Entry 8EA3 (electron microscopy, 3.70 A resolution); this record covers chains 7 and O of the 30 polymer chains in the assembly.

Chain 7:
Molecule: sg_RNA
Sequence (265 nucleotides; numbered 1 to 260 plus 10 insertion-coded residues; 5 numbers in that range are skipped by the numbering (no residue carries them; nothing is unmodelled there); the number before each row is that of its first residue; a row labelled like 215A-215J holds insertion residues (215A, then the next letters in order)):
     1 AUAUUAAUAG CGCCGCAAUU CAUGCUGCUU GCAGCCUCUG AAUUUUGUUA AAUGAGGGUU
    61 AGUUUGACUG UAUAAAUACA GUCUUGCUUU CUGACCCUGG UAGCUGCUCA CCCUGAUGCU
   121 GCUGUCAAUA GACAGGAUAG GUGCGCUCCC AGCAAUAAGG GCGCGGAUGU ACUGCUGUAG
   181 UGGCUACUGA AUCACCCCCG AUCAAGGGGG AACCC
215A-215J UCCAAAAGGU
   221 GGGUUGAAAG GAGAAGUCAU UUAAUAAGGC CACUGUUAAA
Unresolved in the structure: 1-4, 71-78, 215A-215J, 248-260

Chain O:
Protein: Cas12k
Organism: Scytonema hofmannii
Reference sequence: A0A8M0FGU0 (A0A8M0FGU0_9CYAN); residues 1-639 here = UniProt positions 1-639
Chain sequence (639 residues; row label = number of the first residue in the row):
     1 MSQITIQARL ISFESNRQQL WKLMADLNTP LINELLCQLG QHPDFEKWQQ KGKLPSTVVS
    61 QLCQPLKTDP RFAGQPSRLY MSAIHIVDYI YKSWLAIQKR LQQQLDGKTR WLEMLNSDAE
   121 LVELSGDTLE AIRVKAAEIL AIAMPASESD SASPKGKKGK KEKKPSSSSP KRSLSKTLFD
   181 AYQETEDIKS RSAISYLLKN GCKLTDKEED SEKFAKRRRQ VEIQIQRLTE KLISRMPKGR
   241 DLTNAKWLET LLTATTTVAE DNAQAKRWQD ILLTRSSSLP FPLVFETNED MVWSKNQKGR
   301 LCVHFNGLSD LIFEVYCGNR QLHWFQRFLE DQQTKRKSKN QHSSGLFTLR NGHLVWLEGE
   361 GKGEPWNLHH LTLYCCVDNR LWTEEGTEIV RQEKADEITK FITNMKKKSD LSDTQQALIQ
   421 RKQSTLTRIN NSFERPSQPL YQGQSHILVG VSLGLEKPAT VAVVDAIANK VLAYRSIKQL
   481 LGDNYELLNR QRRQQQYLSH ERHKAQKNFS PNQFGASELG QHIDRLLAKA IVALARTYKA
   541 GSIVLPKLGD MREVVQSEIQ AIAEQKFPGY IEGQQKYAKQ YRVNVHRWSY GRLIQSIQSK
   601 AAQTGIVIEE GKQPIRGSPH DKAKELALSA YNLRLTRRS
Unresolved in the structure: 1, 145-172, 407-411, 636-639

How chain 7 and chain O interact:
Pairs across the interface (118; chain 7 residue first):
  C13(7) / Asn-489(O)  hydrogen bond to the sugar
  U23(7) / Tyr-474(O)  base contact
  U23(7) / Gln-479(O)  hydrogen bond to the base
  U23(7) / His-620(O)  hydrogen bond to the base
  G40(7) / Ser-476(O)  phosphate contact
  G40(7) / Gln-479(O)  hydrogen bond to the sugar
  A41(7) / Ser-476(O)  hydrogen bond to the phosphate
  A41(7) / Lys-478(O)  salt bridge to the phosphate
  A41(7) / His-620(O)  sugar contact
  A42(7) / Lys-457(O)  salt bridge to the phosphate
  U53(7) / Asn-489(O)  sugar contact
  G54(7) / Arg-493(O)  salt bridge to the phosphate
  A55(7) / Arg-493(O)  hydrogen bond to the phosphate
  A55(7) / Tyr-497(O)  hydrogen bond to the sugar
  G57(7) / Tyr-497(O)  hydrogen bond to the phosphate
  U65(7) / Arg-320(O)  base contact
  G66(7) / Asn-319(O)  base contact
  A67(7) / His-323(O)  sugar contact
  A67(7) / Trp-382(O)  phosphate contact
  C68(7) / Trp-382(O)  hydrogen bond to the phosphate
  U84(7) / Asn-319(O)  sugar contact
  U84(7) / Leu-322(O)  sugar contact
  U85(7) / Arg-300(O)  hydrogen bond to the base
  U85(7) / Leu-301(O)  hydrogen bond to the base
  U85(7) / Val-315(O)  base contact
  U85(7) / Tyr-316(O)  base contact
  U85(7) / Cys-317(O)  hydrogen bond to the sugar
  U85(7) / Gly-318(O)  hydrogen bond to the sugar
  U85(7) / Asn-319(O)  hydrogen bond to the sugar
  U85(7) / Leu-322(O)  base contact
  G86(7) / Arg-300(O)  hydrogen bond to the base
  G86(7) / Val-315(O)  base contact
  G86(7) / Tyr-316(O)  base contact
  G86(7) / Gly-318(O)  sugar contact
  G86(7) / Asn-319(O)  hydrogen bond to the phosphate
  C87(7) / Gln-7(O)  hydrogen bond to the sugar
  C87(7) / Arg-9(O)  phosphate contact
  C87(7) / Tyr-316(O)  sugar contact
  C87(7) / Cys-317(O)  sugar contact
  C87(7) / Gly-318(O)  base contact
  C87(7) / Gln-321(O)  hydrogen bond to the base
  U88(7) / Gln-7(O)  hydrogen bond to the sugar
  U89(7) / Glu-518(O)  sugar contact
  U90(7) / Glu-518(O)  sugar contact
  U90(7) / Leu-519(O)  sugar contact
  C91(7) / Glu-486(O)  sugar contact
  C91(7) / Arg-490(O)  salt bridge to the phosphate
  U117(7) / His-500(O)  hydrogen bond to the base
  U117(7) / His-503(O)  hydrogen bond to the base
  C119(7) / Lys-504(O)  phosphate contact
  U147(7) / His-500(O)  salt bridge to the phosphate
  G182(7) / Asn-508(O)  hydrogen bond to the sugar
  G183(7) / Asn-508(O)  sugar contact
  G183(7) / Phe-509(O)  sugar contact
  G183(7) / Ser-510(O)  hydrogen bond to the phosphate
  C184(7) / Pro-511(O)  phosphate contact
  U185(7) / Lys-362(O)  salt bridge to the phosphate
  A186(7) / Lys-362(O)  salt bridge to the phosphate
  C203(7) / Ile-11(O)  sugar contact
  C203(7) / Ser-12(O)  hydrogen bond to the base
  C203(7) / Arg-17(O)  hydrogen bond to the base
  C203(7) / Trp-366(O)  hydrogen bond to the base
  C203(7) / Asn-367(O)  base contact
  C203(7) / His-369(O)  hydrogen bond to the base
  A204(7) / Ile-11(O)  base contact
  A229(7) / Arg-320(O)  hydrogen bond to the base
  A229(7) / His-522(O)  sugar contact
  A229(7) / Arg-525(O)  sugar contact
  A229(7) / Leu-526(O)  sugar contact
  A229(7) / Lys-529(O)  salt bridge to the phosphate
  G230(7) / Arg-320(O)  hydrogen bond to the base
  G230(7) / Gln-321(O)  hydrogen bond to the base
  G230(7) / Arg-525(O)  sugar contact
  G230(7) / Lys-600(O)  salt bridge to the phosphate
  G231(7) / Ile-4(O)  sugar contact
  G231(7) / Thr-5(O)  hydrogen bond to the base
  G231(7) / Cys-376(O)  base contact
  G231(7) / Gln-603(O)  hydrogen bond to the phosphate
  A232(7) / Thr-5(O)  sugar contact
  A232(7) / Tyr-374(O)  sugar contact
  A232(7) / Arg-525(O)  salt bridge to the phosphate
  G233(7) / Pro-282(O)  sugar contact
  A234(7) / Ile-90(O)  sugar contact
  A234(7) / Arg-240(O)  salt bridge to the phosphate
  A234(7) / Phe-281(O)  phosphate contact
  A235(7) / Ile-90(O)  sugar contact
  A235(7) / Ile-97(O)  base contact
  A235(7) / Pro-237(O)  phosphate contact
  A235(7) / Lys-238(O)  phosphate contact
  A235(7) / Arg-240(O)  salt bridge to the phosphate
  G236(7) / Trp-94(O)  sugar contact
  G236(7) / Arg-235(O)  salt bridge to the phosphate
  G236(7) / Met-236(O)  phosphate contact
  G236(7) / Pro-237(O)  phosphate contact
  G236(7) / Lys-238(O)  hydrogen bond to the phosphate
  U237(7) / Lys-231(O)  sugar contact
  U237(7) / Arg-235(O)  hydrogen bond to the phosphate
  C238(7) / Arg-227(O)  hydrogen bond to the phosphate
  C238(7) / Arg-552(O)  hydrogen bond to the base
  A239(7) / Arg-227(O)  salt bridge to the phosphate
  A239(7) / Gln-556(O)  hydrogen bond to the phosphate
  A239(7) / Arg-582(O)  hydrogen bond to the phosphate
  A239(7) / Val-583(O)  sugar contact
  A239(7) / His-586(O)  hydrogen bond to the sugar
  U240(7) / Lys-579(O)  hydrogen bond to the phosphate
  U240(7) / Arg-582(O)  salt bridge to the phosphate
  U240(7) / Val-583(O)  sugar contact
  U241(7) / His-503(O)  hydrogen bond to the phosphate
  U241(7) / Gln-506(O)  base contact
  U241(7) / Lys-579(O)  salt bridge to the phosphate
  U242(7) / His-503(O)  salt bridge to the phosphate
  U242(7) / Gln-506(O)  sugar contact
  U242(7) / Lys-507(O)  sugar contact
  A243(7) / Phe-509(O)  sugar contact
  A244(7) / Gln-269(O)  hydrogen bond to the sugar
  U245(7) / Gln-269(O)  hydrogen bond to the sugar
  A246(7) / Asn-262(O)  hydrogen bond to the phosphate
  A247(7) / Asn-262(O)  phosphate contact
Also at the interface, not in a pair above, chain 7 (56 interface residues in all): C14, A61, U69, A157, A205, A228
Also at the interface, not in a pair above, chain O (90 interface residues in all): Gln-3, Phe-13, Ser-93, Glu-230, Ser-234, Lys-298, Glu-314, Pro-436, Ser-437, Ala-473, Arg-475, Leu-487, Arg-492, Gln-494, Gln-496, Gln-521, Ser-599

Overview:
56 residues of chain 7 face 90 of chain O across their interface; the contacts include 44 hydrogen bonds and
17 salt bridges. Polar contacts include U23(7)/Gln-479(O), U23(7)/His-620(O) and U85(7)/Arg-300(O).
Chain 7 is sg_RNA and chain O is Cas12k (Scytonema hofmannii); the structure, V-K CAST Transpososome from
Scytonema hofmanni, major configuration, was determined by electron microscopy, deposited together with 8EA4
and 7SVU.
